Entry 7OHB (electron microscopy, 3.40 A resolution); this record covers chains C and J of the 11 polymer chains in the assembly.

== Chain C ==
Molecule: Histone H2A
Source organism: Xenopus laevis
UniProt: Q6AZJ8 (Q6AZJ8_XENLA); residues 1-129 here correspond to UniProt positions 2-130 (UniProt number = residue number + 1)
Amino-acid sequence (129 residues; each row starts with the number of its first residue):
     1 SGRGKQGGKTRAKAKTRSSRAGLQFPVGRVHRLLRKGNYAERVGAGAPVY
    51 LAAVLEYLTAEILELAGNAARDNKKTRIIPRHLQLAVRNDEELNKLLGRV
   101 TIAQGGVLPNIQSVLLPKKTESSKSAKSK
Unresolved in the structure: 1-10, 119-129

== Chain J ==
Molecule: 145-nt DNA strand
Source organism: synthetic construct
Sequence (145 nucleotides; row label = number of the first residue in the row; numbers below 1 keep their minus sign (DA-72 is residue -72)):
   -72 ATCGATGTATATATCTGACACGTGCCTGGAGACTAGGGAGTAATCCCCTT
   -22 GGCGGTTAAAACGCGGGGGACAGCGCGTACGTGCGTTTAAGCGGTGCTAG
    28 AGCTGTCTACGACCAATTGAGCGGCCTCGGCACCGGGATTCTGAT

== How chain C and chain J interact ==
Contacting residue pairs (16; chain C residue first):
  Arg11(C) with DA43(J), hydrogen bond to the base; DT44(J), sugar contact
  Lys13(C) with DG46(J), salt bridge to the phosphate
  Arg29(C) with DG48(J), hydrogen bond to the phosphate; DC49(J), salt bridge to the phosphate
  Arg42(C) with DG38(J), hydrogen bond to the sugar; DA39(J), phosphate contact
  Val43(C) with DG38(J), sugar contact; DA39(J), hydrogen bond to the phosphate
  Gly44(C) with DG38(J), phosphate contact
  Ala45(C) with DG38(J), phosphate contact
  Lys75(C) with DC58(J), phosphate contact
  Thr76(C) with DG57(J), phosphate contact; DC58(J), hydrogen bond to the phosphate
  Arg77(C) with DG57(J), hydrogen bond to the sugar; DC58(J), hydrogen bond to the phosphate
Also at the interface, not in a pair above, chain C (13 interface residues in all): His31, Arg35, Glu41
Also at the interface, not in a pair above, chain J (10 interface residues in all): DA42

== Overview ==
Chain C and chain J form an interface of 13 and 10 residues respectively; the contacts include 7 hydrogen
bonds and 2 salt bridges. Polar pairs include Arg11(C)-DA43(J), Arg42(C)-DG38(J) and Arg77(C)-DG57(J).
Chain C is Histone H2A (Xenopus laevis) and chain J is a 145-nt DNA strand (synthetic construct); the
structure, TBP-nucleosome complex, was determined by electron microscopy together with 7OH9, 7OHA and 7OHC
from the same study.
